PDB entry 6Q3G | electron microscopy, 3.80 A resolution | chains B2 and B9 of the 668 polymer chains in the assembly

== Chain B2 (and B9) ==
Molecule: Lower collar protein
Source organism: Staphylococcus phage P68
Notes: chain B9 of this document is another copy of the same molecule, construct and numbering; everything in this record applies to it too
Reference sequence: Q859I5 (Q859I5_9CAUD); residue numbers follow UniProt; this construct covers 1-251
Chain sequence (251 residues; each row starts with the number of its first residue):
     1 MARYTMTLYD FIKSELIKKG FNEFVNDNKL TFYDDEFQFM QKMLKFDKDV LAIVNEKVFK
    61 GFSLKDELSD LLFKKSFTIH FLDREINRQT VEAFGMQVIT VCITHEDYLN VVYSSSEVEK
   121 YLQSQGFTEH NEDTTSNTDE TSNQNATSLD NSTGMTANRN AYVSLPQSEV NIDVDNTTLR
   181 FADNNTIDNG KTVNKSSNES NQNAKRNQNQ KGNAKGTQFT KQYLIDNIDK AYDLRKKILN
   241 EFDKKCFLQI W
Not modelled in the structure: 1-2, 155-183

== Chain B2 / chain B9 interface ==
Pairs across the interface (104):
  Met40(B2) - Glu92(B9)
  Gln41(B2) - Glu92(B9)
  Leu44(B2) - Glu92(B9)
  Leu72(B2) - Cys102(B9)  hydrophobic
  Ile79(B2) - Gly95(B9)
  Ile79(B2) - Val98(B9)  hydrophobic
  Ile79(B2) - Ile99(B9)  hydrophobic
  His80(B2) - Ile99(B9)
  Ser114(B2) - Tyr113(B9)
  Asn184(B2) - Gly154(B9)
  Thr186(B2) - Ser152(B9)
  Thr186(B2) - Thr153(B9)
  Ile187(B2) - Asp150(B9)
  Ile187(B2) - Asn151(B9)
  Ile187(B2) - Ser152(B9)  hydrogen bond (backbone-backbone)
  Asp188(B2) - Leu149(B9)
  Asp188(B2) - Asp150(B9)
  Asp188(B2) - Asn151(B9)
  Asn189(B2) - Leu149(B9)
  Asn189(B2) - Asp150(B9)  hydrogen bond (backbone-backbone)
  Gly190(B2) - Ser148(B9)
  Gly190(B2) - Leu149(B9)
  Lys191(B2) - Ala146(B9)
  Lys191(B2) - Thr147(B9)
  Lys191(B2) - Ser148(B9)  hydrogen bond (backbone-backbone)
  Thr192(B2) - Ala146(B9)
  Thr192(B2) - Thr147(B9)
  Val193(B2) - Gln144(B9)  hydrogen bond (backbone-side chain)
  Val193(B2) - Asn145(B9)
  Val193(B2) - Ala146(B9)  hydrogen bond (backbone-backbone)
  Asn194(B2) - Asn143(B9)
  Asn194(B2) - Gln144(B9)
  Lys195(B2) - Asn143(B9)
  Lys195(B2) - Gln144(B9)  hydrogen bond (backbone-backbone)
  Ser196(B2) - Ser142(B9)
  Ser196(B2) - Asn143(B9)
  Ser197(B2) - Thr141(B9)
  Ser197(B2) - Ser142(B9)  hydrogen bond
  Asn198(B2) - Glu140(B9)
  Asn198(B2) - Thr141(B9)
  Glu199(B2) - Asp139(B9)
  Glu199(B2) - Glu140(B9)  hydrogen bond (backbone-backbone)
  Ser200(B2) - Thr138(B9)
  Ser200(B2) - Asp139(B9)
  Asn201(B2) - Asn137(B9)
  Asn201(B2) - Thr138(B9)  hydrogen bond
  Gln202(B2) - Ser136(B9)
  Gln202(B2) - Asn137(B9)
  Asn203(B2) - Thr135(B9)
  Asn203(B2) - Ser136(B9)  hydrogen bond
  Ala204(B2) - Thr134(B9)
  Ala204(B2) - Thr135(B9)
  Lys205(B2) - Glu132(B9)
  Lys205(B2) - Asp133(B9)
  Lys205(B2) - Thr134(B9)  hydrogen bond (backbone-backbone)
  Arg206(B2) - Glu132(B9)
  Arg206(B2) - Asp133(B9)  salt bridge
  Asn207(B2) - Asn131(B9)
  Asn207(B2) - Glu132(B9)  hydrogen bond (backbone-backbone)
  Gln208(B2) - Glu129(B9)
  Gln208(B2) - His130(B9)
  Gln208(B2) - Asn131(B9)
  Asn209(B2) - Glu129(B9)
  Asn209(B2) - His130(B9)  hydrogen bond (backbone-backbone)
  Gln210(B2) - Phe127(B9)
  Gln210(B2) - Thr128(B9)
  Gln210(B2) - Glu129(B9)
  Lys211(B2) - Phe127(B9)
  Lys211(B2) - Thr128(B9)  hydrogen bond (backbone-backbone)
  Gly212(B2) - Gly126(B9)
  Asn213(B2) - Gln125(B9)
  Asn213(B2) - Gly126(B9)  hydrogen bond (backbone-backbone)
  Ala214(B2) - Ser124(B9)
  Lys215(B2) - Gln123(B9)
  Lys215(B2) - Ser124(B9)  hydrogen bond (backbone-backbone)
  Gly216(B2) - Leu122(B9)
  Gly216(B2) - Gln123(B9)
  Thr217(B2) - Tyr121(B9)
  Thr217(B2) - Leu122(B9)  hydrogen bond (backbone-backbone)
  Gln218(B2) - Lys120(B9)
  Gln218(B2) - Tyr121(B9)
  Phe219(B2) - Lys120(B9)
  Thr220(B2) - Val118(B9)
  Thr220(B2) - Glu119(B9)  hydrogen bond
  Lys221(B2) - Val118(B9)  hydrogen bond (backbone-backbone)
  Gln222(B2) - Ser115(B9)
  Gln222(B2) - Glu117(B9)  hydrogen bond
  Tyr223(B2) - Tyr113(B9)
  Tyr223(B2) - Ser115(B9)
  Tyr223(B2) - Ser116(B9)
  Leu224(B2) - Tyr113(B9)
  Ile225(B2) - Tyr113(B9)  hydrophobic
  Ile225(B2) - Asn227(B9)
  Ile228(B2) - His105(B9)
  Ile228(B2) - Asp107(B9)
  Ile228(B2) - Leu234(B9)  hydrophobic
  Asp229(B2) - Lys237(B9)  salt bridge
  Tyr232(B2) - Ile103(B9)  hydrophobic
  Tyr232(B2) - Lys237(B9)
  Tyr232(B2) - Ile238(B9)  hydrophobic
  Tyr232(B2) - Glu241(B9)  hydrogen bond
  Arg235(B2) - Cys102(B9)
  Lys236(B2) - Glu241(B9)  salt bridge
  Lys236(B2) - Lys245(B9)
Other interface residues (no listed pair), chain B2 (57 interface residues in all): Lys75, Ser76, Asp83, Asn185
Other interface residues (no listed pair), chain B9 (59 interface residues in all): Gly61, Arg88, Thr104, Lys230

== Overview ==
The interface between chain B2 and chain B9 involves 57 residues on one side and 59 on the other; the contacts
include 21 hydrogen bonds and 3 salt bridges. Among the polar pairs are Arg206(B2)-Asp133(B9),
Asp229(B2)-Lys237(B9) and Lys236(B2)-Glu241(B9).
Chain B2 and chain B9 are both Lower collar protein (Staphylococcus phage P68); the structure, Structure of
native bacteriophage P68, was determined by electron microscopy together with 6IAB, 6IAC, 6IAT, 6IAW and 6IB1
from the same study.
